PDB entry 8WG8 | electron microscopy, 2.71 A resolution | chains R and E of the 6 polymer chains in the assembly

# Chain R
Name: Glucagon receptor
Source organism: Homo sapiens
UniProt: P47871 (GLR_HUMAN); residue numbers follow UniProt; this construct covers 26-432
Amino-acid sequence (407 residues; numbered 26 to 432; the number before each row is that of its first residue):
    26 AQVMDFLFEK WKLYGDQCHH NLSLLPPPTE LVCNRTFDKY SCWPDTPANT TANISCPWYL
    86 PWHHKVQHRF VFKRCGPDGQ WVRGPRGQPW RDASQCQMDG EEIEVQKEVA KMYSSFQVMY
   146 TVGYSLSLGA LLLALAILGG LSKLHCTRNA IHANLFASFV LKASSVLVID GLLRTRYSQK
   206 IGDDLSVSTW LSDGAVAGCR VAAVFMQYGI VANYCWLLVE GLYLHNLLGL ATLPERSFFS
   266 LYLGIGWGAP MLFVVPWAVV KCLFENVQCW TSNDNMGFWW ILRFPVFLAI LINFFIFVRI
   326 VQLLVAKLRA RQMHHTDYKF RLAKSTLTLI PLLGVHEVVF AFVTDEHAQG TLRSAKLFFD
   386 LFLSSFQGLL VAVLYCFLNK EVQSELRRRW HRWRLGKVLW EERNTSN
Not modelled in the structure: 26-134, 203-219, 299-302, 369-373, 424-432
Disulfides: C224-C294
What the authors report for this chain:
  - conformationally variable residues (helix shift, loop rearrangement, order/disorder transition, side-chain flip): K136, W282, F289, N291 to N298, D299 to G302, F303, W304, W305, F309, R346, A366, T376, Y400
  - contacts within the chain: V191-M231 (hydrophobic contact), Q232-K286 (hydrogen bond), I235-W304 (hydrophobic contact), R225-N291 (hydrogen bond), R225-Q293 (hydrogen bond), N291-Q293 (hydrogen bond)

# Chain E
Name: Pro-pro-pro-pro-phe-ser-asn-leu-val-met-asp-asp-leu-lys-asn-lys-lys
Source organism: Spodoptera frugiperda
Amino-acid sequence (17 residues; numbered 1 to 17; the number before each row is that of its first residue):
     1 PPPPFSNLVM DDLKNKK

# How chain R and chain E interact
Residue-residue contacts (11):
  L266(R) - N15(E)
  L277(R) - D11(E)
  L277(R) - L13(E)  hydrophobic
  F278(R) - M10(E)
  W282(R) - F5(E)  hydrophobic
  W282(R) - L8(E)  hydrophobic
  W282(R) - M10(E)
  I306(R) - F5(E)  hydrophobic
  I306(R) - S6(E)
  I306(R) - M10(E)
  P310(R) - M10(E)
Other interface residues (no listed pair), chain R (10 interface residues in all): A274, F303, L307, F309
Other interface residues (no listed pair), chain E (8 interface residues in all): V9

# Summary
Chain R and chain E form an interface of 10 and 8 residues respectively. From the paper: conformational
variability at K136(R), W282(R) and F289(R) among others; contacts within the chain involving M231(R), V191(R)
and Q232(R) among others.
Chain R is Glucagon receptor (Homo sapiens) and chain E is
Pro-pro-pro-pro-phe-ser-asn-leu-val-met-asp-asp-leu-lys-asn-lys-lys (Spodoptera frugiperda); the structure,
Cryo-EM structures of peptide free and Gs-coupled GCGR, was determined by electron microscopy (same
publication as 8WA3 and 8WG7).
